8H4L - chains A and N of the 5 polymer chains in the assembly; structure by electron microscopy, 3.07 A resolution.

# Chain A
Protein: engineered mini Galpha-Q subunit
From: Homo sapiens
Sequence (362 residues; numbered 7 to 394; 26 numbers in that range are skipped by the numbering (no residue carries them; nothing is unmodelled there); the number before each row is that of its first residue):
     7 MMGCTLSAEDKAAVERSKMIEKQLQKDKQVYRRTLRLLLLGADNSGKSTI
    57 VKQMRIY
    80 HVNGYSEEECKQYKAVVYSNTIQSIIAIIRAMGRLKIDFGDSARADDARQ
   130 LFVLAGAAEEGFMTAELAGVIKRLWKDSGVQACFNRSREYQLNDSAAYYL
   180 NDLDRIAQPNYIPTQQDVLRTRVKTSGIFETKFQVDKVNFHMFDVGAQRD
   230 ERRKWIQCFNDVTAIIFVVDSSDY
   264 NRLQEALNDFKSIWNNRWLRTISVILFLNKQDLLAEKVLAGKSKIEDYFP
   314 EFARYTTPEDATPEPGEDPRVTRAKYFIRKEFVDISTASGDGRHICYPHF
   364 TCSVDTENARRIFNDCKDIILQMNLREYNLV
Unresolved in the structure: 7-12, 80-201

# Chain N
Protein: Nb35
From: Lama glama
Sequence (161 residues; numbered -21 to 139; the number before each row is that of its first residue; numbers below 1 keep their minus sign (Met-21 is residue -21)):
   -21 MKYLLPTAAAGLLLLAAQPAMAQVQLQESGGGLVQPGGSLRLSCAASGFT
    29 FSNYKMNWVRQAPGKGLEWVSDISQSGASISYTGSVKGRFTISRDNAKNT
    79 LYLQMNSLKPEDTAVYYCARCPAPFTRDCFDVTSTTYAYRGQGTQVTVSS
   129 AAALEHHHHHH
Unresolved in the structure: -21 to 0, 129-139

# How chain A and chain N interact
Residue-residue contacts (17; chain A residue first):
  Arg228(A) - Thr113(N)
  Asp229(A) - Thr111(N)
  Asp229(A) - Ser112(N)  hydrogen bond
  Asp229(A) - Thr113(N)
  Glu230(A) - Thr113(N)
  Glu230(A) - Thr114(N)
  Arg231(A) - Phe108(N)
  Arg232(A) - Pro100(N)
  Arg232(A) - Phe108(N)
  Asn271(A) - Trp47(N)
  Ser275(A) - Cys107(N)  hydrogen bond (side chain-backbone)
  Asn278(A) - Arg105(N)
  Asn278(A) - Asp106(N)
  Asn279(A) - Asp106(N)
  Tyr311(A) - Gly62(N)
  Pro313(A) - Gly62(N)
  Glu314(A) - Lys65(N)  salt bridge
Interface residues without a listed pair, chain A (14 interface residues in all): Gln267, Arg280
Interface residues without a listed pair, chain N (16 interface residues in all): Thr61, Ser63, Tyr115, Tyr117

# Summary
14 residues of chain A face 16 of chain N across their interface, with 2 hydrogen bonds and 1 salt bridge.
Polar pairs include Glu314(A)-Lys65(N), Asp229(A)-Ser112(N) and Ser275(A)-Cys107(N).
Chain A is engineered mini Galpha-Q subunit (Homo sapiens) and chain N is Nb35 (Lama glama); the structure,
DHA-bound FFAR4 in complex with Gq, was determined by electron microscopy together with 8H4I, 8H4K and 8IYS
from the same study.
